PDB entry 5LON | X-ray diffraction, 3.50 A resolution | chains A and B

== Chain A ==
Protein: KLLA0F23980p
From: Kluyveromyces lactis NRRL Y-1140
UniProtKB: Q6CIU1 (Q6CIU1_KLULA); numbering as in UniProt (aligned over 1-275)
Chain sequence (281 residues; each row starts with the number of its first residue):
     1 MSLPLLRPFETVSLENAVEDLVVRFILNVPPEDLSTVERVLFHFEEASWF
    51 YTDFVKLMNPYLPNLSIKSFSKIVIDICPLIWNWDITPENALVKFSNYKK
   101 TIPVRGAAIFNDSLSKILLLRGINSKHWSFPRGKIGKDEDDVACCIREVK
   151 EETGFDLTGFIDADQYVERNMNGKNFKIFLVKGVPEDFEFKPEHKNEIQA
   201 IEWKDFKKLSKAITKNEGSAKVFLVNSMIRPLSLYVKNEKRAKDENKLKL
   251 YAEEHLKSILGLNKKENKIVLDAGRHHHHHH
Not modelled in the structure: 1, 159-162, 197-203, 217-223, 241-281
Sequence notes: expression tag (276-281)

== Chain B ==
Protein: KLLA0E01827p
From: Kluyveromyces lactis NRRL Y-1140
UniProtKB: Q6CPV9 (Q6CPV9_KLULA); residue numbers follow UniProt; this construct covers 1-188
Chain sequence (188 residues; each row starts with the number of its first residue):
     1 MSTETLEIYRKALNFNVIARYDPKIKQLLFHTPHATVYKWGDDNWNKLEY
    51 QGVLAIYLRDVGDKEAILPEVSSYDDTITGQQSEANTPHVLTGHDIYNYG
   101 LIIMNRINPDNFSLAIAPNSVLNKRKLFAPNREEELEPMKVEVRDDLVMI
   151 KTLKKEVYGIWVHTPEDRQNIYELIKYLLENEPTDSFT
Not modelled in the structure: 1, 73-83, 187-188

== Chain A / chain B interface ==
Contacting residue pairs - 70 pairs, chain A then chain B:
  Ser-2(A) with Val-90(B); Leu-91(B), hydrogen bond (backbone-backbone); Ser-113(B), hydrogen bond (backbone-backbone); Leu-114(B); Ala-115(B)
  Leu-3(A) with Asp-22(B); Tyr-57(B); Arg-59(B); Leu-91(B); Ser-113(B); Ala-115(B), hydrophobic
  Pro-4(A) with Leu-68(B); Pro-69(B); Val-90(B), hydrophobic; Leu-91(B)
  Leu-5(A) with Tyr-21(B); Val-71(B); Ile-102(B), hydrophobic; Ser-113(B)
  Leu-6(A) with Arg-20(B); Tyr-21(B), hydrogen bond (backbone-backbone); Pro-23(B), hydrophobic
  Arg-7(A) with Val-71(B); Ser-72(B)
  Pro-8(A) with Arg-20(B); Tyr-21(B)
  Phe-9(A) with Tyr-21(B)
  Asn-16(A) with Arg-20(B)
  Glu-19(A) with Leu-13(B); Val-17(B); Arg-20(B), salt bridge
  Asp-20(A) with Val-17(B); Arg-20(B), salt bridge; Tyr-21(B), hydrogen bond; Met-104(B)
  Val-22(A) with Leu-13(B), hydrophobic
  Val-23(A) with Leu-13(B), hydrophobic; Asn-14(B); Val-17(B), hydrophobic; Val-53(B); Met-104(B), hydrophobic
  Arg-24(A) with Tyr-21(B), hydrogen bond; Met-104(B); Asn-105(B), hydrogen bond (side chain-backbone); Arg-106(B); Asn-108(B); Pro-109(B), hydrogen bond (side chain-backbone); Asn-111(B), hydrogen bond
  Phe-25(A) with Arg-106(B)
  Leu-27(A) with Tyr-9(B), hydrophobic; Arg-10(B), hydrogen bond (backbone-side chain); Leu-13(B), hydrophobic
  Asn-28(A) with Arg-10(B); Asn-14(B), hydrogen bond; His-31(B); Pro-33(B); Val-53(B)
  Val-29(A) with Arg-10(B), hydrogen bond (backbone-side chain); Pro-33(B)
  Glu-46(A) with Arg-106(B), salt bridge
  Phe-50(A) with Arg-106(B); Ile-107(B); Asn-108(B); Pro-109(B)
  Phe-54(A) with Ile-107(B); Pro-109(B)
  Met-58(A) with Pro-109(B), hydrophobic
  Cys-78(A) with Tyr-9(B), hydrogen bond
  Leu-80(A) with Tyr-9(B)
  Arg-230(A) with Asn-108(B)
Interface residues without a listed pair, chain A (31 interface residues in all): Val-12, Pro-30, Leu-34, His-43, Ile-77, Asn-83
Interface residues without a listed pair, chain B (38 interface residues in all): Ser-2, Leu-6, Asn-16, Glu-49, Glu-70, His-89, Glu-156

== Summary ==
Chain A and chain B form an interface of 31 and 38 residues respectively; the contacts include 12 hydrogen
bonds and 3 salt bridges. Polar contacts include Glu-19(A)/Arg-20(B), Asp-20(A)/Arg-20(B) and
Glu-46(A)/Arg-106(B).
Here chain A is KLLA0F23980p and chain B is KLLA0E01827p, both from Kluyveromyces lactis NRRL Y-1140. Entry
5LON (Structure of /K. lactis/ Dcp1-Dcp2 decapping complex) was determined by X-ray diffraction together with
5LOP from the same study.
